2CCI - chains A and F of the 3 polymer chains in the assembly; structure by X-ray diffraction, 2.70 A resolution.

# Chain A
Protein: Cyclin-dependent kinase 2
From: Homo sapiens
Notes: EC 2.7.11.22
UniProtKB: P24941 (CDK2_HUMAN); residue numbers follow UniProt; this construct covers 1-298
Chain sequence (299 residues; each row starts with the number of its first residue; numbering starts at 0):
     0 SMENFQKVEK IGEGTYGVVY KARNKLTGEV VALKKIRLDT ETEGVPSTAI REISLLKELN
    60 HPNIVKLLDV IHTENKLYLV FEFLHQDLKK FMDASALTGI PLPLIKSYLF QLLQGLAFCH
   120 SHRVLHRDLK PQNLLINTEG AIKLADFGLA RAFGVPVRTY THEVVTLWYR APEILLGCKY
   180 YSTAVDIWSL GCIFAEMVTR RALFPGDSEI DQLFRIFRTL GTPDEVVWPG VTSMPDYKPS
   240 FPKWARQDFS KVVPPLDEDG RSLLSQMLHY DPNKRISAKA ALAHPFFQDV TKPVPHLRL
Disordered / not traced: 297-298
Differences from the reference sequence: expression tag (0)
Modified positions: T160 (phosphothreonine; TPO)
Bound ions: Mg2+: N132, D145 (together with ATP)
Ligand contacts: ATP (adenosine-5'-triphosphate): I10, G11, E12, G13, T14, V18, A31, K33, V64, F80, E81, F82, L83, D86, Q131, N132, L134, D145
Curated features (UniProtKB/Swiss-Prot):
  - active site: D127 (Proton acceptor)
  - binding site (ATP): I10 to V18, K33, E81 to L83, D86, K129 to N132, D145
  - binding site (Mg(2+)): N132, D145
  - site (CDK7 binding): K9, K88, K89, L166
  - modified residue: M1 (N-acetylmethionine), K6 (N6-acetyllysine), T14 (Phosphothreonine), Y15 (Phosphotyrosine), Y19 (Phosphotyrosine), T160 (Phosphothreonine)
  - natural variant: P45 (P45L: In a glioblastoma multiforme sample)
  - mutagenesis: K9 (K9F: Reduced phosphorylation by CAK), T14 (T14A: 2-fold increase in activity), Y15 (Y15F: 2-fold increase in activity), K88 to K89 (Reduced phosphorylation by CAK), T160 (T160A: Abolishes activity), L166 (L166R: Reduced phosphorylation by CAK and reduced kinase activity)

# Chain F
Protein: Cell division control protein 6 homolog
UniProtKB: Q99741 (CDC6_HUMAN); residues 67-96 here correspond to UniProt positions 71-100 (UniProt number = residue number + 4)
Chain sequence (30 residues; row label = number of the first residue in the row):
    67 HHASPRKQGK KENGPPHSHT LKGRRLVFDN
Disordered / not traced: 74-84
Differences from the reference sequence: engineered mutation H67 (Pro71 in Q99741), H68 (Pro72 in Q99741), A69 (Cys73 in Q99741), R72 (Pro76 in Q99741)
Curated features (UniProtKB/Swiss-Prot):
  - motif: G89 to N96 (Cy)
  - modified residue: S70 (Phosphoserine)

# Interface between chain A and chain F
Contacting residue pairs (15; chain A residue first):
  T14(A) - R72(F)  hydrogen bond
  R50(A) - K73(F)
  D127(A) - S70(F)  hydrogen bond
  K129(A) - S70(F)  hydrogen bond
  L148(A) - P71(F)
  T160(A) - K73(F)
  E162(A) - P71(F)
  V163(A) - P71(F)
  V164(A) - P71(F)
  T165(A) - H68(F)
  T165(A) - A69(F)
  T165(A) - S70(F)  hydrogen bond
  T165(A) - P71(F)
  W167(A) - H67(F)
  R169(A) - P71(F)
Other interface residues (no listed pair), chain A (15 interface residues in all): L166, G205, D206

# Overview
The interface between chain A and chain F involves 15 residues on one side and 7 on the other; the contacts
include 4 hydrogen bonds. Polar contacts include T14(A)-R72(F), D127(A)-S70(F) and K129(A)-S70(F). Bound to
chain A: ATP.
Chain A is Cyclin-dependent kinase 2 (Homo sapiens) and chain F is Cell division control protein 6 homolog;
the structure, Crystal structure of phospho-CDK2 Cyclin A in complex with a peptide containing both the
substrate and ..., was determined by X-ray diffraction, deposited together with 2CCH.
